PDB entry 4ALD | X-ray diffraction, 2.80 A resolution | chain A

Chain A:
Protein: Fructose-bisphosphate aldolase
From: Homo sapiens
Notes: EC 4.1.2.13
UniProtKB: P04075 (ALDOA_HUMAN); numbering as in UniProt (aligned over 1-363)
Amino-acid sequence (363 residues; numbered 1 to 363; the number before each row is that of its first residue):
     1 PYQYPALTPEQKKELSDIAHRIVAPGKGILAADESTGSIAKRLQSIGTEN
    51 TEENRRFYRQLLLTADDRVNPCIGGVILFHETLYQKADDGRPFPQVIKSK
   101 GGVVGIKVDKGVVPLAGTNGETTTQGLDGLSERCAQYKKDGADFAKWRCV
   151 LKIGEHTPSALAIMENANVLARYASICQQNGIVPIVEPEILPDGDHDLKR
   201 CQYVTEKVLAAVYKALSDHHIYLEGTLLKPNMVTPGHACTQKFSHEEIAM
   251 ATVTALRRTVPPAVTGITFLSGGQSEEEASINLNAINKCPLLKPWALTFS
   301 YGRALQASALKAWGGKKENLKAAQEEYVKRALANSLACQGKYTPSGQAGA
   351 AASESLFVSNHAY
Residues lining bound ligands: 1,6-fructose diphosphate (linear form) (2FP): Ala31, Asp33, Glu34, Ser35, Ser38, Lys107, Lys146, Arg148, Glu187, Glu189, Lys229, Leu270, Ser271, Gly272, Gly273, Ser300, Tyr301, Gly302, Arg303, Ala304
What the authors report for this chain:
  - catalytic residues: Lys229 (citing earlier work)

Overview:
Chain A binds 1,6-fructose diphosphate (linear form). From the paper: the catalytic residue Lys229.
Chain A is Fructose-bisphosphate aldolase (Homo sapiens); the structure, Human muscle fructose
1,6-bisphosphate aldolase complexed with fructose 1,6-bisphosphate, was determined by X-ray diffraction,
deposited together with 2ALD.
